Entry 6DIA (X-ray diffraction, 1.97 A resolution); this record covers chains A and P of the 4 polymer chains in the assembly.

[Chain A]
Molecule: DNA polymerase beta
Source organism: Homo sapiens
Notes: EC 2.7.7.7, 4.2.99.-
Reference sequence: P06746 (DPOLB_HUMAN); residue numbers follow UniProt; this construct covers 10-335
Sequence (335 residues; row label = number of the first residue in the row):
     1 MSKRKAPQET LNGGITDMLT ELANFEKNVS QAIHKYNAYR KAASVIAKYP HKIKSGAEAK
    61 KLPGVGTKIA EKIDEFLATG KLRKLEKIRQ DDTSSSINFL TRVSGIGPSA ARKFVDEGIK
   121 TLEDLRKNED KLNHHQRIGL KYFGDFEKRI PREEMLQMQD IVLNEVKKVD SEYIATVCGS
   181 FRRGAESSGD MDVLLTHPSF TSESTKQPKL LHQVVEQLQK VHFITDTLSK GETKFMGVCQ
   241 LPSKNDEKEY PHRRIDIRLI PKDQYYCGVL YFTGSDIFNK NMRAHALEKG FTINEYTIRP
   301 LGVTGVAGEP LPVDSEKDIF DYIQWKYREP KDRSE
Not modelled in the structure: 1-9, 205-206
Ion coordination: Na+: Thr101, Val103, Ile106 (shared with DG9(P) of chain P); Ca2+ site 1 near Asp145 (its only coordinating residue here); Ca2+ site 2: Asp190, Asp192 (together with GKS)
Small-molecule neighbours: GKS (1-[2-amino-5-(formylamino)-6-oxo-1,6-dihydropyrimidin-4-yl]-2,5-anhydro-1,3-dideoxy-6-O-[(R)-hydroxy{[(R)-hydroxy(phosphonooxy)phosphoryl]oxy}phosphoryl]-D-ribo-hexitol): Arg149, Gly179, Ser180, Arg183, Ser188, Gly189, Asp190, Asp192, Lys234, Arg258, Tyr271, Phe272, Gly274, Ser275, Asp276, Asn279
UniProt features mapped onto this chain:
  - region: Arg183 to Asp192 (DNA-binding)
  - active site: Lys72 (Nucleophile)
  - binding site (K(+)): Lys60, Leu62, Val65, Thr101, Val103, Ile106
  - binding site (Na(+)): Lys60, Leu62, Val65, Thr101, Val103, Ile106
  - binding site (dATP): Arg149, Ser180, Arg183, Gly189, Asp190
  - binding site (dCTP): Arg149, Ser180, Arg183, Gly189, Asp190
  - binding site (dGTP): Arg149, Ser180, Arg183, Gly189, Asp190, Asp192
  - binding site (dTTP): Arg149, Ser180, Arg183, Gly189, Asp190
  - binding site (Mg(2+)): Asp190, Asp192, Asp256
  - modified residue: Lys72 (N6-acetyllysine), Arg83 (Omega-N-methylarginine), Arg152 (Omega-N-methylarginine)
  - cross-link (Glycyl lysine isopeptide (Lys-Gly)): Lys41 (interchain with G-Cter in ubiquitin), Lys61 (interchain with G-Cter in ubiquitin), Lys81 (interchain with G-Cter in ubiquitin)
  - natural variant: Leu22 (L22P: Found in a gastric cancer sample; uncertain significance), Tyr39 (Y39C: Found in a gastric cancer sample; uncertain significance), Gly118 (G118V: Decreased DNA-directed DNA polymerase activity), Arg137 (R137Q: Decreased function in base-excision repair), Arg149 (R149I: Decreased DNA-directed DNA polymerase activity), Asp160 (D160N: Found in a gastric cancer sample; uncertain significance), Cys239 (C239R: Found in a gastric cancer sample; uncertain significance), Lys289 (K289M: Found in a colon cancer sample; uncertain significance), Asn294 (N294D: Found in a gastric cancer sample; uncertain significance), Glu295 (E295K: Found in a gastric cancer sample; uncertain significance)
  - mutagenesis: Phe25 (F25W: No effect on 5'-dRP lyase activity. Decreased ssDNA binding), His34 (H34G: Decreased 5'-dRP lyase activity. Decreased ssDNA binding), Lys35 (K35A: Decreased 5'-dRP lyase activity. Decreased ssDNA binding. Loss of 5'-dRP lyase activity; when associated with A-68 and A-72. Decreased ssDNA binding; when associated with A-68 and A-72 ...), Tyr39 (Y39F: No effect on 5'-dRP lyase activity; Y39Q: Abolishes DNA polymerase and 5'-dRP lyase activity), Lys41 (K41R: Abolishes ubiquitination; when associated with R-61 and R-81), Lys60 (K60A: Decreased 5'-dRP lyase activity. Decreased ssDNA binding), Lys61 (K61R: Abolishes ubiquitination; when associated with R-41 and R-81), Lys68 (K68A: No effect on 5'-dRP lyase activity. Decreased ssDNA binding. Loss of 5'-dRP lyase activity; when associated with A-35 and A-72. Decreased ssDNA binding; when associated with A-35 and A-72 ...), Glu71 (E71Q: No effect on 5'-dRP lyase activity. No effect on structure shown by circular dichroism. No effect on ssDNA binding), Lys72 (K72A: Severely reduced 5'-dRP lyase activity. Does not affect ssDNA binding. Loss of 5'-dRP lyase activity; when associated with A-35 and A-68. Decreased ssDNA binding ...), Glu75 (E75A: Slightly decreased 5'-dRP lyase activity. Decreased ssDNA binding. No effect on structure shown by circular dichroism), Lys81 (K81R: Abolishes ubiquitination; when associated with R-41 and R-61), 5 further mutagenesis entries in UniProt
What the authors report for this chain:
  - binding site for GKS: Lys234, Arg258, Asp276

[Chain P]
Molecule: 10-nt DNA strand
Sequence (10 nucleotides; row label = number of the first residue in the row):
     1 GCTGATGCGC
Ion coordination: Na+: DG9 (shared with Thr101(A), Val103(A), Ile106(A) of chain A)

[Interface between chain A and chain P]
Contacting residue pairs - 13 pairs, chain A then chain P:
  Val103(A) - DG9(P)  phosphate contact
  Ser104(A) - DG9(P)  phosphate contact
  Gly105(A) - DC8(P)  phosphate contact
  Gly105(A) - DG9(P)  hydrogen bond to the phosphate
  Ile106(A) - DG9(P)  hydrogen bond to the phosphate
  Gly107(A) - DC8(P)  hydrogen bond to the phosphate
  Pro108(A) - DC8(P)  phosphate contact
  Ser109(A) - DG7(P)  phosphate contact
  Ser109(A) - DC8(P)  hydrogen bond to the phosphate
  Ala110(A) - DC8(P)  hydrogen bond to the phosphate
  His135(A) - DG9(P)  sugar contact
  Arg254(A) - DC10(P)  salt bridge to the phosphate
  Asp256(A) - DC10(P)  sugar contact
Interface residues without a listed pair, chain A (13 interface residues in all): Asp190, Met236

[Overview]
The interface between chain A and chain P involves 13 residues on one side and 4 on the other, with 5 hydrogen
bonds and 1 salt bridge. Among the polar pairs are Gly105(A)-DG9(P), Ile106(A)-DG9(P) and Gly107(A)-DC8(P).
Ligands of chain A: compound GKS. From the paper: a binding site for GKS at Lys234(A), Arg258(A) and
Asp276(A).
Here chain A is DNA polymerase beta (Homo sapiens) and chain P is a 10-nt DNA strand. Entry 6DIA (DNA
polymerase beta substrate complex with templating cytosine and incoming Fapy-dGTP analog) was determined by
X-ray diffraction together with 6DIC, 6MR7 and 6MR8 from the same study.
